8W2O - chains B and R of the 18 polymer chains in the assembly; structure by electron microscopy, 3.49 A resolution.

== Chain B ==
Molecule: U1 small nuclear ribonucleoprotein C
From: Saccharomyces cerevisiae S288C
UniProt: Q05900 (RU1C_YEAST); residue numbers follow UniProt; this construct covers 1-231
Chain sequence (231 residues; numbered 1 to 231; the number before each row is that of its first residue):
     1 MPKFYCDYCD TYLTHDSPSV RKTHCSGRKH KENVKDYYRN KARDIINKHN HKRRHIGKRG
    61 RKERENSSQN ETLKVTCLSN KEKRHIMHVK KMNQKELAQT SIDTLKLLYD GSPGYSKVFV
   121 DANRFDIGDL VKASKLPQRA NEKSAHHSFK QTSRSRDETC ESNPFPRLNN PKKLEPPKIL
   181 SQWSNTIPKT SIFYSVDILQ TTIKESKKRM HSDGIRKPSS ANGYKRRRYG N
Unresolved in the structure: 1-2, 133-138, 141-150, 197-231
Differences from the reference sequence: engineered mutation Pro2 (Thr in Q05900), Lys3 (Arg in Q05900), Phe4 (Tyr in Q05900), Asp7 (Glu in Q05900), Asp10 (His in Q05900), Thr11 (Ser in Q05900), Ser17 (Thr in Q05900), Pro18 (Leu in Q05900), Thr23 (Ser in Q05900), Cys25 (Leu in Q05900), Ser26 (Val in Q05900), Arg28 (Lys in Q05900), Lys29 (Asn in Q05900), Lys31 (Leu in Q05900), Glu32 (Arg in Q05900), Asn33 (Ile in Q05900), Val34 (Thr in Q05900), Lys35 (Ala in Q05900)
UniProt features mapped onto this chain:
  - mutagenesis: Leu13 (L13A/D/E/F/G/H/K/P/R/S/T/W/Y: Gives rise to unstable commitment complexes; L13C/I/M/N/Q/V: No effect)

== Chain R ==
Molecule: U1 snRNA
From: Saccharomyces cerevisiae S288C
Sequence (568 nucleotides; row label = number of the first residue in the row):
     1 AUACUUACCU UAAGAUAUCA GAGGAGAUCA AGAAGUCCUA CUGAUCAAAC AUGCGCUUCC
    61 AAUAGUAGAA GGACGUUAAG CAUUUAUCAU UGAACUAUAA UUGUUCAUUG AAGUCAUUGA
   121 UGCAAACUCC UUGGUCACAC ACACAUACGG CGCGGAAGGC GUGUUUGCUG ACGUUUCCAU
   181 UCCCUUGUUU CAAUCAUUGG UUAAUCCCUU GAUUCCUUUG GGGAUUUUUG GGUUAAACUG
   241 AUUUUUGGGG CCCUUUGUUU CUUCUGCCUG GAGAAGUUUG ACACCAAAUU CAAAUUGGUG
   301 UUAGGGGAGC UGGGGCCUUU CAAAAGAGAG CUUUGUAGAG GCAUUCUUUU UGACUACUUU
   361 UCUCUAGCGU GCCAUUUUAG UUUUUGACGG CAGAUUCGAA UGAACUUAAG UUUAUGAUGA
   421 AGGUAUGGCU GUUGAGAUUA UUUGGUCGGG AUUGUAGUUU GAAGAUGUGC UCUUUUGAGC
   481 AGUCUCAACU UUGCUCGUUC CCGUUAUGGG AAAAAUUUUG GAAGGUCUUG GUAGGAACGG
   541 GUGGAUCUUA UAAUUUUUGA UUUAUUUU
Unresolved in the structure: 1-6, 26-32, 97-102, 203-234, 326-512, 566-568

== Interface between chain B and chain R ==
Pairs across the interface (67; chain B residue first):
  Lys3(B) with U11(R), base contact
  His15(B) with C9(R), hydrogen bond to the sugar; U10(R), salt bridge to the phosphate; U11(R), hydrogen bond to the sugar
  Ser19(B) with C8(R), sugar contact
  Asn33(B) with G297(R), sugar contact
  Asp36(B) with C285(R), base contact; A286(R), sugar contact; G297(R), hydrogen bond to the base
  Tyr37(B) with U299(R), sugar contact
  Arg39(B) with C285(R), sugar contact; A286(R), sugar contact
  Asn40(B) with C285(R), sugar contact; G298(R), hydrogen bond to the sugar; U299(R), sugar contact
  Lys41(B) with U299(R), phosphate contact; G300(R), salt bridge to the phosphate
  Arg43(B) with C284(R), hydrogen bond to the sugar; C285(R), sugar contact; G298(R), base contact; U299(R), hydrogen bond to the base
  Asp44(B) with U299(R), hydrogen bond to the sugar
  His49(B) with U260(R), hydrogen bond to the base
  Asn50(B) with U260(R), base contact
  His51(B) with U256(R), base contact
  Lys52(B) with U132(R), phosphate contact
  Arg53(B) with U135(R), salt bridge to the phosphate
  Arg54(B) with U254(R), hydrogen bond to the base; U255(R), salt bridge to the phosphate; U256(R), base contact
  His55(B) with A61(R), base contact; G133(R), salt bridge to the phosphate; U135(R), salt bridge to the phosphate
  Ile56(B) with C253(R), phosphate contact
  Gly57(B) with U63(R), base contact; U135(R), base contact
  Lys58(B) with U63(R), hydrogen bond to the base
  Arg59(B) with U63(R), base contact; C252(R), phosphate contact
  Gly60(B) with U63(R), hydrogen bond to the base; A64(R), phosphate contact
  Arg61(B) with A64(R), salt bridge to the phosphate
  Lys62(B) with G65(R), base contact; U66(R), base contact
  Glu63(B) with U63(R), base contact; G65(R), hydrogen bond to the base; U66(R), base contact
  Arg64(B) with C251(R), salt bridge to the phosphate
  Lys74(B) with C268(R), sugar contact
  Val75(B) with C268(R), sugar contact
  Cys77(B) with C267(R), base contact; C268(R), hydrogen bond to the phosphate
  Leu78(B) with C267(R), hydrogen bond to the base
  Ser79(B) with G266(R), hydrogen bond to the phosphate
  Asn80(B) with C264(R), base contact; U265(R), phosphate contact; G266(R), base contact
  Lys81(B) with U265(R), phosphate contact
  Lys83(B) with G257(R), phosphate contact; U258(R), salt bridge to the phosphate; G266(R), hydrogen bond to the base; C267(R), base contact
  Arg84(B) with G257(R), base contact; C264(R), salt bridge to the phosphate; A283(R), salt bridge to the phosphate; C284(R), salt bridge to the phosphate
  Met87(B) with G257(R), base contact
Also at the interface, not in a pair above, chain B (42 interface residues in all): Tyr12, Thr14, Asp16, Val20, Thr23
Also at the interface, not in a pair above, chain R (39 interface residues in all): A7, G134, C136, G543, G544

== Summary ==
42 residues of chain B and 39 residues of chain R are in contact, with 16 hydrogen bonds and 12 salt bridges.
Polar pairs include Asp36(B)-G297(R), Arg43(B)-U299(R) and His49(B)-U260(R). UniProt lists one mutagenesis
site on chain B.
Chain B is U1 small nuclear ribonucleoprotein C and chain R is U1 snRNA, both from Saccharomyces cerevisiae
S288C; the structure, Yeast U1 snRNP with humanized U1C Zinc-Finger domain, was determined by electron
microscopy.
